4Y6A - chains H and I of the 30 polymer chains in the assembly; structure by X-ray diffraction, 2.60 A resolution.

== Chain H ==
Protein: Proteasome subunit beta type-2
From: Saccharomyces cerevisiae
Notes: EC 3.4.25.1; engineered mutation(s): His114Asp
UniProt: P25043 (PSB2_YEAST); residues 1-232 here correspond to UniProt positions 30-261 (UniProt number = residue number + 29)
Sequence (232 residues; each row starts with the number of its first residue):
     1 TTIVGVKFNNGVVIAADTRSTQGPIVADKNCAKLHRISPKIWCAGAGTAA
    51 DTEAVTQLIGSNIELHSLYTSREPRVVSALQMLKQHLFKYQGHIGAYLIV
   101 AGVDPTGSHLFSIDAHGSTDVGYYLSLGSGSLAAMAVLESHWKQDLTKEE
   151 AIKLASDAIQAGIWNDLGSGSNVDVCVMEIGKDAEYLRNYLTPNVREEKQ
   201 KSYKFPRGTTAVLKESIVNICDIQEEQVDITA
Not modelled in the structure: 227-232
Construct notes: conflict Asp-114 (His143 in P25043)
UniProt features mapped onto this chain:
  - active site: Thr-1 (Nucleophile)

== Chain I ==
Protein: Proteasome subunit beta type-3
From: Saccharomyces cerevisiae
Notes: EC 3.4.25.1
UniProt: P25451 (PSB3_YEAST); residues 0-204 here correspond to UniProt positions 1-205 (UniProt number = residue number + 1)
Sequence (205 residues; row label = number of the first residue in the row; numbering starts at 0):
     0 MSDPSSINGGIVVAMTGKDCVAIACDLRLGSQSLGVSNKFEKIFHYGHVF
    50 LGITGLATDVTTLNEMFRYKTNLYKLKEERAIEPETFTQLVSSSLYERRF
   100 GPYFVGPVVAGINSKSGKPFIAGFDLIGCIDEAKDFIVSGTASDQLFGMC
   150 ESLYEPNLEPEDLFETISQALLNAADRDALSGWGAVVYIIKKDEVVKRYL
   200 KMRQD
Not modelled in the structure: 0
UniProt features mapped onto this chain:
  - modified residue: Ser-30 (Phosphoserine)
  - cross-link: Lys-69 (Glycyl lysine isopeptide (Lys-Gly) (interchain with G-Cter in ubiquitin))
Bound ions: Mg2+ site 1: Ala-174, Asp-177, Ser-180; Mg2+ site 2: Asp-204 (shared with 3 residues of chain Y)

== Chain H / chain I interface ==
Contacting residue pairs (59):
  Ile-25(H) with Asp-143(I); Phe-146(I), hydrophobic
  Val-26(H) with Phe-146(I)
  Ala-27(H) with Asp-130(I)
  Asp-28(H) with Asp-130(I)
  Lys-29(H) with Glu-150(I), salt bridge
  Ala-49(H) with Cys-128(I), hydrophobic
  Ala-50(H) with Tyr-95(I); Ile-126(I), hydrophobic; Cys-128(I)
  Asp-51(H) with Tyr-95(I), hydrogen bond; Arg-98(I), salt bridge
  Ala-54(H) with Tyr-95(I)
  Tyr-90(H) with Phe-99(I), hydrophobic
  His-93(H) with Arg-98(I); Phe-99(I)
  Ile-94(H) with Phe-99(I), hydrophobic
  Arg-196(H) with Glu-150(I), salt bridge
  Lys-199(H) with Glu-150(I); Ser-151(I); Tyr-153(I)
  Ser-202(H) with Glu-154(I), hydrogen bond
  Tyr-203(H) with Ser-151(I); Leu-152(I), hydrophobic
  Lys-204(H) with Asp-161(I), salt bridge
  Phe-205(H) with Leu-152(I), hydrophobic; Gln-168(I)
  Arg-207(H) with Glu-160(I), salt bridge; Asp-161(I), salt bridge
  Gly-208(H) with Glu-164(I), hydrogen bond (backbone-side chain)
  Thr-209(H) with Glu-164(I), hydrogen bond (backbone-side chain)
  Thr-210(H) with Glu-164(I), hydrogen bond; Ser-167(I); Gln-168(I), hydrogen bond; Leu-199(I)
  Ala-211(H) with Leu-199(I); Lys-200(I), hydrogen bond (backbone-backbone)
  Val-212(H) with Phe-163(I), hydrophobic; Tyr-198(I)
  Leu-213(H) with Tyr-198(I), hydrogen bond (backbone-backbone); Leu-199(I); Lys-200(I)
  Lys-214(H) with Lys-196(I); Arg-197(I); Tyr-198(I), hydrogen bond (backbone-backbone)
  Glu-215(H) with Lys-196(I); Arg-197(I), salt bridge
  Ser-216(H) with Val-195(I); Lys-196(I), hydrogen bond (backbone-backbone)
  Ile-217(H) with Val-194(I)
  Val-218(H) with His-44(I); Tyr-187(I), hydrophobic; Val-194(I), hydrogen bond (backbone-backbone); Lys-196(I)
  Asn-219(H) with His-44(I)
  Ile-220(H) with Gly-46(I); Phe-49(I), hydrophobic; Val-194(I), hydrophobic
  Asp-222(H) with Lys-74(I), salt bridge
Interface residues without a listed pair, chain H (36 interface residues in all): Gln-22, Thr-48, Pro-206
Interface residues without a listed pair, chain I (36 interface residues in all): His-47, Leu-157, Glu-158, Thr-165, Leu-171

== In short ==
Chain H and chain I each contribute 36 residues to their interface; the contacts include 11 hydrogen bonds and
8 salt bridges. Polar contacts include Lys-29(H)/Glu-150(I), Asp-51(H)/Arg-98(I) and Arg-196(H)/Glu-150(I).
Ala-174(I), Asp-177(I) and Ser-180(I) coordinate Mg2+ site 1. UniProt lists active-site residue Thr-1(H) on
chain H.
Chain H is Proteasome subunit beta type-2 and chain I is Proteasome subunit beta type-3, both from
Saccharomyces cerevisiae; the structure, Yeast 20S proteasome beta2-H114D mutant in complex with Ac-PAD-ep,
was determined by X-ray diffraction together with 4Y69, 4Y6V, 4Y6Z, 4Y70, 4Y74, 4Y75 and 34 further entries
from the same study.
